Entry 1VAO (X-ray diffraction, 2.50 A resolution); this record covers chains A and B.

Chain A (and B):
Molecule: Vanillyl-alcohol oxidase
From: Penicillium simplicissimum
Notes: EC 1.1.3.13; chain B of this document is another copy of the same molecule, construct and numbering; everything in this record applies to it too
UniProtKB: P56216 (VAOX_PENSI); residues 1-560 here = UniProt positions 1-560
Amino-acid sequence (560 residues; numbered 1 to 560; the number before each row is that of its first residue):
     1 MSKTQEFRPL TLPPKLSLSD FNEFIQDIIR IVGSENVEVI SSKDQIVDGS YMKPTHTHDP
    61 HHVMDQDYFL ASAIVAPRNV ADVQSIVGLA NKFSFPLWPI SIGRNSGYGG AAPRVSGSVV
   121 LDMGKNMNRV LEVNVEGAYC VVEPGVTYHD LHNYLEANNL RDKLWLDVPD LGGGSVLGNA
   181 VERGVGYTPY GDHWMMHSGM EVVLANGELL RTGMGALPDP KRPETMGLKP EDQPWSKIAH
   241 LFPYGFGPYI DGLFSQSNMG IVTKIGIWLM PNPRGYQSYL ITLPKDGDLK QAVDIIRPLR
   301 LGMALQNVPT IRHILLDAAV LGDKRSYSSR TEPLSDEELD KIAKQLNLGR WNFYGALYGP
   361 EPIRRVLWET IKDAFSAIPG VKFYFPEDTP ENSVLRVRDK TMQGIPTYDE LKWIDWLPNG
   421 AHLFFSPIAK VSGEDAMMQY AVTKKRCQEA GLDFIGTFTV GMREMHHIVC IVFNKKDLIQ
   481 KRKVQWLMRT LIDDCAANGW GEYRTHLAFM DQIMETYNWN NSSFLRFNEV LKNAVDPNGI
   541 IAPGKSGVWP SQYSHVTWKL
Unresolved in the structure: 1-5, 42-46
Glycans and other covalent adducts: flavin-adenine dinucleotide (FAD) linked to His-422
Residues lining bound ligands: FAD (flavin-adenine dinucleotide): Trp-98, Pro-99, Ile-100, Ser-101, Ile-102, Gly-103, Arg-104, Asn-105, Ser-106, Tyr-108, Gly-110, Met-123, Pro-144, Pro-169, Asp-170, Gly-174, Ser-175, Leu-177, Gly-178, Asn-179, Val-181, Glu-182, Gly-184, Val-185, Tyr-187, Gly-260, Ile-261, Val-262, Glu-410, Trp-413, Ile-414, Phe-424, Tyr-503, Arg-504, Lys-545
Swiss-Prot annotation at these positions:
  - active site: Tyr-108, Tyr-503, Arg-504
  - site: Asp-170 (Important for the catalytic mechanism)
  - modified residue: His-422 (Tele-8alpha-FAD histidine)
Reported in the primary citation:
  - binding site for flavin-adenine dinucleotide: Pro-99 to Gly-110, Asp-170, His-422, Arg-504
  - post-translational modification sites: His-422
  - contacts within the chain: Asp-170/Arg-398 (hydrogen bond)
  - binding site for chloride ion: Asp-170, Leu-171
  - binding site for acetate ion: Tyr-108, Tyr-503, Arg-504
  - catalytic residues: Asp-170 (proposed by the authors, not directly observed)
  - conformationally variable residues (order/disorder transition): Ser-42 to Ile-46
  - specificity-determining residues: Val-185, Phe-424, Ile-468 (proposed by the authors, not directly observed)

How chain A and chain B interact:
Residue-residue contacts (185):
  Val-135(A) / Arg-297(B)
  Glu-136(A) / Arg-297(B)  hydrogen bond (backbone-side chain)
  Glu-136(A) / Lys-430(B)  salt bridge
  Glu-136(A) / Ser-432(B)
  Gly-137(A) / Arg-463(B)  hydrogen bond (backbone-side chain)
  Ala-138(A) / Leu-301(B)  hydrophobic
  Ala-138(A) / Arg-463(B)  hydrogen bond (backbone-side chain)
  Arg-183(A) / Tyr-244(B)
  Arg-183(A) / Phe-246(B)
  Arg-183(A) / Gly-247(B)  hydrogen bond (side chain-backbone)
  Arg-183(A) / Tyr-249(B)
  Tyr-190(A) / Met-462(B)
  Tyr-190(A) / Arg-463(B)  hydrogen bond
  Asp-192(A) / Tyr-244(B)  hydrogen bond
  Trp-194(A) / Tyr-244(B)
  Met-195(A) / Met-195(B)  hydrophobic
  Met-195(A) / Tyr-244(B)
  Leu-204(A) / Phe-527(B)  hydrophobic
  Leu-209(A) / Trp-519(B)
  Leu-209(A) / Asn-520(B)
  Leu-209(A) / Ser-523(B)  hydrogen bond (backbone-side chain)
  Leu-210(A) / Trp-519(B)
  Leu-210(A) / Ser-523(B)
  Leu-210(A) / Phe-527(B)  hydrophobic
  Arg-211(A) / Trp-519(B)
  Gly-213(A) / Tyr-517(B)
  Met-214(A) / Ile-428(B)  hydrophobic
  Met-214(A) / Gly-501(B)
  Met-214(A) / Tyr-517(B)  hydrogen bond
  Gly-215(A) / Trp-519(B)
  Ala-216(A) / Tyr-517(B)
  Ala-216(A) / Asn-518(B)  hydrogen bond (backbone-backbone)
  Ala-216(A) / Trp-519(B)  hydrogen bond (backbone-backbone)
  Ala-216(A) / Phe-524(B)  hydrophobic
  Leu-217(A) / Gly-499(B)
  Leu-217(A) / Gly-501(B)
  Leu-217(A) / Thr-516(B)
  Leu-217(A) / Tyr-517(B)
  Pro-218(A) / Thr-516(B)
  Pro-218(A) / Asn-518(B)
  Pro-220(A) / Ala-496(B)
  Pro-220(A) / Ala-497(B)
  Pro-220(A) / Asn-498(B)
  Pro-220(A) / Gly-499(B)
  Pro-230(A) / Trp-519(B)
  Pro-230(A) / Asn-520(B)
  Gln-233(A) / Trp-519(B)  hydrogen bond
  Ser-236(A) / Gly-499(B)  hydrogen bond (side chain-backbone)
  Lys-237(A) / Asp-435(B)  salt bridge
  Lys-237(A) / Met-438(B)
  Lys-237(A) / Asn-498(B)  hydrogen bond (side chain-backbone)
  Lys-237(A) / Gly-499(B)
  Lys-237(A) / Trp-500(B)
  Ile-238(A) / Lys-430(B)
  Leu-241(A) / Lys-430(B)
  Leu-241(A) / Arg-463(B)
  Leu-241(A) / Glu-464(B)
  Phe-242(A) / Glu-464(B)
  Phe-242(A) / His-466(B)
  Phe-242(A) / Tyr-503(B)  hydrophobic
  Tyr-244(A) / Arg-183(B)
  Tyr-244(A) / Asp-192(B)  hydrogen bond
  Tyr-244(A) / Trp-194(B)
  Tyr-244(A) / Met-195(B)
  Gly-245(A) / Tyr-503(B)
  Gly-245(A) / Tyr-517(B)
  Phe-246(A) / Arg-183(B)
  Phe-246(A) / Gln-256(B)
  Phe-246(A) / Glu-502(B)
  Phe-246(A) / Tyr-503(B)
  Phe-246(A) / Thr-505(B)
  Phe-246(A) / Tyr-517(B)  hydrophobic
  Phe-246(A) / Phe-524(B)
  Phe-246(A) / Ser-546(B)
  Gly-247(A) / Arg-183(B)  hydrogen bond (backbone-side chain)
  Gly-247(A) / Ser-255(B)
  Gly-247(A) / Gln-256(B)  hydrogen bond (backbone-side chain)
  Gly-247(A) / Ser-546(B)
  Pro-248(A) / Ser-255(B)
  Pro-248(A) / Gln-256(B)
  Pro-248(A) / Ser-257(B)
  Pro-248(A) / Phe-524(B)
  Pro-248(A) / Asn-528(B)
  Tyr-249(A) / Arg-183(B)
  Tyr-249(A) / Gly-252(B)  hydrogen bond (backbone-backbone)
  Tyr-249(A) / Leu-253(B)
  Tyr-249(A) / Ser-255(B)
  Ile-250(A) / Phe-524(B)  hydrophobic
  Ile-250(A) / Phe-527(B)  hydrophobic
  Ile-250(A) / Asn-528(B)
  Gly-252(A) / Tyr-249(B)  hydrogen bond (backbone-backbone)
  Leu-253(A) / Tyr-249(B)
  Leu-253(A) / Leu-253(B)  hydrophobic
  Leu-253(A) / Phe-527(B)  hydrophobic
  Leu-253(A) / Leu-531(B)  hydrophobic
  Phe-254(A) / Phe-527(B)  hydrophobic
  Ser-255(A) / Gly-247(B)
  Ser-255(A) / Pro-248(B)
  Ser-255(A) / Tyr-249(B)
  Gln-256(A) / Gly-247(B)
  Gln-256(A) / Pro-248(B)
  Ser-257(A) / Pro-248(B)
  Trp-268(A) / Arg-463(B)
  Leu-269(A) / Arg-463(B)  hydrogen bond (backbone-side chain)
  Pro-271(A) / Leu-301(B)  hydrophobic
  Arg-297(A) / Val-135(B)
  Arg-297(A) / Glu-136(B)  hydrogen bond (side chain-backbone)
  Leu-301(A) / Glu-136(B)
  Leu-301(A) / Ala-138(B)  hydrophobic
  Leu-301(A) / Pro-271(B)  hydrophobic
  Ile-363(A) / Val-366(B)  hydrophobic
  Ile-363(A) / Leu-367(B)  hydrophobic
  Val-366(A) / Ile-363(B)  hydrophobic
  Leu-367(A) / Ile-363(B)  hydrophobic
  Lys-430(A) / Glu-136(B)  salt bridge
  Lys-430(A) / Ile-238(B)
  Lys-430(A) / Leu-241(B)
  Asp-435(A) / Lys-237(B)  salt bridge
  Met-438(A) / Lys-237(B)
  Met-462(A) / Tyr-190(B)
  Arg-463(A) / Gly-137(B)  hydrogen bond (side chain-backbone)
  Arg-463(A) / Ala-138(B)  hydrogen bond (side chain-backbone)
  Arg-463(A) / Tyr-190(B)  hydrogen bond
  Arg-463(A) / Leu-241(B)
  Arg-463(A) / Trp-268(B)
  Arg-463(A) / Leu-269(B)  hydrogen bond (side chain-backbone)
  Glu-464(A) / Leu-241(B)
  Glu-464(A) / Phe-242(B)
  His-466(A) / Phe-242(B)
  Ala-496(A) / Pro-220(B)
  Ala-497(A) / Pro-220(B)
  Asn-498(A) / Lys-237(B)  hydrogen bond (backbone-side chain)
  Gly-499(A) / Pro-220(B)
  Gly-499(A) / Ser-236(B)  hydrogen bond (backbone-side chain)
  Gly-499(A) / Lys-237(B)
  Trp-500(A) / Lys-237(B)
  Gly-501(A) / Met-214(B)
  Glu-502(A) / Phe-246(B)
  Tyr-503(A) / Phe-242(B)  hydrophobic
  Tyr-503(A) / Phe-246(B)
  Thr-505(A) / Phe-246(B)
  Ile-513(A) / Phe-246(B)  hydrophobic
  Met-514(A) / Phe-246(B)  hydrophobic
  Thr-516(A) / Leu-217(B)
  Thr-516(A) / Pro-218(B)
  Tyr-517(A) / Gly-213(B)
  Tyr-517(A) / Met-214(B)  hydrogen bond
  Tyr-517(A) / Ala-216(B)
  Tyr-517(A) / Leu-217(B)
  Tyr-517(A) / Gly-245(B)
  Tyr-517(A) / Phe-246(B)  hydrophobic
  Asn-518(A) / Ala-216(B)  hydrogen bond (backbone-backbone)
  Asn-518(A) / Pro-218(B)
  Trp-519(A) / Leu-209(B)
  Trp-519(A) / Leu-210(B)
  Trp-519(A) / Arg-211(B)
  Trp-519(A) / Gly-215(B)
  Trp-519(A) / Ala-216(B)  hydrogen bond (backbone-backbone)
  Trp-519(A) / Pro-218(B)
  Trp-519(A) / Pro-230(B)
  Trp-519(A) / Gln-233(B)  hydrogen bond
  Asn-520(A) / Leu-209(B)
  Asn-520(A) / Pro-230(B)
  Ser-523(A) / Leu-209(B)  hydrogen bond (side chain-backbone)
  Ser-523(A) / Leu-210(B)
  Phe-524(A) / Ala-216(B)  hydrophobic
  Phe-524(A) / Phe-246(B)
  Phe-524(A) / Pro-248(B)
  Phe-524(A) / Ile-250(B)  hydrophobic
  Phe-527(A) / Leu-204(B)  hydrophobic
  Phe-527(A) / Leu-210(B)  hydrophobic
  Phe-527(A) / Ile-250(B)  hydrophobic
  Phe-527(A) / Leu-253(B)  hydrophobic
  Phe-527(A) / Phe-254(B)  hydrophobic
  Phe-527(A) / Val-535(B)  hydrophobic
  Asn-528(A) / Pro-248(B)
  Asn-528(A) / Ile-250(B)
  Leu-531(A) / Leu-253(B)  hydrophobic
  Leu-531(A) / Val-535(B)  hydrophobic
  Ala-534(A) / Val-530(B)
  Ala-534(A) / Ala-534(B)  hydrophobic
  Val-535(A) / Phe-527(B)  hydrophobic
  Val-535(A) / Leu-531(B)  hydrophobic
  Ser-546(A) / Phe-246(B)
  Ser-546(A) / Gly-247(B)
Also at the interface, not in a pair above, chain A (89 interface residues in all): Glu-201, Glu-231, Met-270, Pro-362, Ile-428, Ala-429, Ser-432, Arg-504, Met-510, Val-530
Also at the interface, not in a pair above, chain B (88 interface residues in all): Glu-201, Pro-362, Ala-429, Val-431, Arg-504, Met-510, Ile-513, Met-514

In short:
The interface between chain A and chain B involves 89 residues on one side and 88 on the other, with 31
hydrogen bonds and 4 salt bridges. Among the polar pairs are Glu-136(A)/Lys-430(B), Lys-237(A)/Asp-435(B) and
Glu-136(A)/Arg-297(B). The paper reports the catalytic residue Asp-170(A); a binding site for flavin-adenine
dinucleotide at Pro-99(A), Asp-170(A) and His-422(A) among others.
Chain A and chain B are both Vanillyl-alcohol oxidase (Penicillium simplicissimum); the structure, Structure
of the octameric flavoenzyme vanillyl-alcohol oxidase, was determined by X-ray diffraction together with 1AHU,
1AHV, 1AHZ and 2VAO from the same study.
